PDB entry 7EYL | X-ray diffraction, 1.20 A resolution | chains A and B

# Chain A (and B)
Molecule: Pyrimidine/purine nucleoside phosphorylase
Organism: Salmonella enterica
Notes: chain B of this document is another copy of the same molecule, construct and numbering; everything in this record applies to it too
UniProt: A0A0W4AVI3 (A0A0W4AVI3_SALER); residue numbers follow UniProt; this construct covers 1-94
Amino-acid sequence (95 residues; numbered 0 to 94; the number before each row is that of its first residue; numbering starts at 0):
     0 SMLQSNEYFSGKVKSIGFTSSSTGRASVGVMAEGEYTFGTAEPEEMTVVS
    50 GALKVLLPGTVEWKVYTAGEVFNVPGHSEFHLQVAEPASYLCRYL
Construct notes: expression tag (0)

# Chain A / chain B interface
Pairs across the interface (45):
  L2(A) - G10(B)
  L2(A) - K11(B)
  L2(A) - K13(B)  hydrogen bond (backbone-side chain)
  L2(A) - V29(B)
  S4(A) - E6(B)
  S4(A) - K13(B)  hydrogen bond
  E6(A) - S4(B)
  G10(A) - L2(B)
  K11(A) - L2(B)
  K13(A) - L2(B)  hydrogen bond (side chain-backbone)
  K13(A) - S4(B)  hydrogen bond
  K13(A) - I15(B)
  S14(A) - I15(B)
  I15(A) - K13(B)
  I15(A) - S14(B)
  I15(A) - V29(B)  hydrophobic
  F17(A) - V29(B)  hydrophobic
  F17(A) - S49(B)
  F17(A) - P86(B)  hydrophobic
  T18(A) - P86(B)
  S19(A) - E85(B)
  S19(A) - P86(B)
  S20(A) - E85(B)  hydrogen bond
  S21(A) - G50(B)
  T22(A) - S49(B)
  V27(A) - I15(B)
  V27(A) - V27(B)  hydrophobic
  V27(A) - G28(B)
  V27(A) - V29(B)  hydrophobic
  V27(A) - S88(B)
  G28(A) - V27(B)
  V29(A) - L2(B)
  V29(A) - I15(B)  hydrophobic
  V29(A) - F17(B)  hydrophobic
  V29(A) - V27(B)  hydrophobic
  V48(A) - V48(B)  hydrophobic
  S49(A) - F17(B)
  S49(A) - T22(B)
  G50(A) - S21(B)
  E85(A) - S19(B)
  E85(A) - S20(B)  hydrogen bond
  P86(A) - F17(B)  hydrophobic
  P86(A) - T18(B)
  P86(A) - S19(B)
  S88(A) - V27(B)
Interface residues without a listed pair, chain A (26 interface residues in all): V12, A31, L90
Interface residues without a listed pair, chain B (26 interface residues in all): V12, A31, L90

# In short
The chain A/chain B interface involves 26 residues from each chain, with 6 hydrogen bonds. Among the polar
pairs are L2(A)-K13(B), S4(A)-K13(B) and S20(A)-E85(B).
Chain A and chain B are both Pyrimidine/purine nucleoside phosphorylase (Salmonella enterica); the structure,
Crystal structure of Salmonella enterica ppnP, was determined by X-ray diffraction (same publication as 7EYJ,
7EYK, 7EYM and 7EYP).
